7CDD - chains A and C of the 3 polymer chains in the assembly; structure by X-ray diffraction, 2.76 A resolution.

# Chain A
Name: Lysine-specific histone demethylase 1A
From: Homo sapiens
Notes: EC 1.14.99.66
UniProt: O60341 (KDM1A_HUMAN); residue numbers follow UniProt; this construct covers 172-833
Amino-acid sequence (669 residues; row label = number of the first residue in the row):
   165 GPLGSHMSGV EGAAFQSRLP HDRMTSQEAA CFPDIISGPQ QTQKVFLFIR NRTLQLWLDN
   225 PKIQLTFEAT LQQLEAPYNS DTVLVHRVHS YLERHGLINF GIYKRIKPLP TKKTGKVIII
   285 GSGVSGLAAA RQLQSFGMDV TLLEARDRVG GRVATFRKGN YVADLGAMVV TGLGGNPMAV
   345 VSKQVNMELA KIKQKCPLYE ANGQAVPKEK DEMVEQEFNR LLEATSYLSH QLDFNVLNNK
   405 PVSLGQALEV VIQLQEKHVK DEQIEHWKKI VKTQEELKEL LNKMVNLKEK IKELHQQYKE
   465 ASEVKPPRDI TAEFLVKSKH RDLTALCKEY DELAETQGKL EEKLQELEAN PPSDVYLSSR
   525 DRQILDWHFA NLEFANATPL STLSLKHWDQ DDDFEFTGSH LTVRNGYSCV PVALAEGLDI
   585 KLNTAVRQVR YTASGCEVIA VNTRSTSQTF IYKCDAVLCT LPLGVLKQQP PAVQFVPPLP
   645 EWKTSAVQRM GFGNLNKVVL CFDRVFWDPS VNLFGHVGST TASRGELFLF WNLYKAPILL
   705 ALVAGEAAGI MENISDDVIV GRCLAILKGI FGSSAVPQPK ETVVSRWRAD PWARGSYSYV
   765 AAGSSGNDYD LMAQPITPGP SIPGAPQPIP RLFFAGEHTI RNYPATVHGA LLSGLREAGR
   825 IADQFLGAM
Unresolved in the structure: 165-171, 833
Differences from the reference sequence: expression tag (165-171)

# Chain C
Name: Pro-arg-ser-phe-leu-val-arg-arg
Amino-acid sequence (8 residues; each row starts with the number of its first residue):
     1 PRSFLVRR

# Chain A / chain C interface
Pairs across the interface (28; chain A residue first):
  T335(A) with F4(C)
  Q358(A) with R8(C)
  C360(A) with R7(C), hydrogen bond (backbone-side chain)
  L362(A) with R7(C)
  D375(A) with R7(C), salt bridge
  E379(A) with R7(C), salt bridge
  W531(A) with V6(C), hydrophobic
  H532(A) with R7(C)
  N535(A) with L5(C); V6(C), hydrogen bond (side chain-backbone)
  L536(A) with L5(C)
  F538(A) with F4(C)
  A539(A) with P1(C); F4(C); L5(C)
  N540(A) with P1(C)
  W552(A) with R2(C)
  D553(A) with R2(C), salt bridge
  D555(A) with P1(C)
  D556(A) with R2(C), salt bridge
  E559(A) with R8(C), salt bridge
  H564(A) with S3(C), hydrogen bond (side chain-backbone)
  L677(A) with V6(C), hydrophobic
  Y761(A) with F4(C)
  P808(A) with P1(C)
  A809(A) with P1(C); F4(C)
  T810(A) with F4(C)
Interface residues without a listed pair, chain A (27 interface residues in all): P361, L386, L693

# Overview
27 residues of chain A and 8 residues of chain C are in contact, with 3 hydrogen bonds and 5 salt bridges.
Polar contacts include D375(A)-R7(C), E379(A)-R7(C) and D553(A)-R2(C).
Here chain A is Lysine-specific histone demethylase 1A (Homo sapiens) and chain C is
Pro-arg-ser-phe-leu-val-arg-arg. Entry 7CDD (Crystal structure of LSD1-CoREST in complex with PRSFLVRR
peptide) was determined by X-ray diffraction together with 7CDC, 7CDE, 7CDF and 7CDG from the same study.
